Entry 6ELT (X-ray diffraction, 1.35 A resolution); this record covers chain A.

== Chain A ==
Name: Polyphenol oxidase, chloroplastic
Organism: Malus domestica
Chain sequence (136 residues; each row starts with the number of its first residue):
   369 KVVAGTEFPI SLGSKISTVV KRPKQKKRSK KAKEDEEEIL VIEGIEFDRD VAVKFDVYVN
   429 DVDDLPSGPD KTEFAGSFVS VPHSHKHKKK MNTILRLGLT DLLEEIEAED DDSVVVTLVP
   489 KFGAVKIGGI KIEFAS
Not modelled in the structure: 369, 503-504
Ion coordination: Ca2+: Asp429, Asp431, Asp479

== Overview ==
The Ca2+ site is built by Asp429, Asp431 and Asp479.
Chain A is Polyphenol oxidase, chloroplastic (Malus domestica); the structure, C-terminal domain of MdPPO1
upon self-cleavage (Ccleaved-domain), was determined by X-ray diffraction (same publication as 6ELS and 6ELV).
